Entry 4S2O (X-ray diffraction, 1.70 A resolution); this record covers chains A and B.

[Chain A (and B)]
Molecule: Beta-lactamase OXA-10
From: Pseudomonas aeruginosa
Notes: EC 3.5.2.6; chain B of this document is another copy of the same molecule, construct and numbering; everything in this record applies to it too
UniProt: P14489 (BLO10_PSEAI); residue numbers follow UniProt; this construct covers 20-265
Chain sequence (246 residues; numbered 20 to 265; the number before each row is that of its first residue):
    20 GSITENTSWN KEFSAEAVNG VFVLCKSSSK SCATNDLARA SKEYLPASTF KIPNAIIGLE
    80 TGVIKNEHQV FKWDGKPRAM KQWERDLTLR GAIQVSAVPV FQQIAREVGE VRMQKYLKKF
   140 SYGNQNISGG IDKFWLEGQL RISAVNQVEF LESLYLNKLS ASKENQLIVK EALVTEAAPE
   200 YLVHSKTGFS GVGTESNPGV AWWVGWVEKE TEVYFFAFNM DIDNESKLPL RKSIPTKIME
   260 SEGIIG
Unresolved in the structure: 20 (chain B: fully traced)
Disulfide bonds: Cys44-Cys51
Glycans and other covalent adducts: NXL104, bound form (NXL) linked to Ser67
Bound ions: Co2+ site 1: Glu190 (shared with His203(B), Glu227(B) of chain B); Co2+ site 2: His203, Glu227 (shared with Glu190(B) of chain B)
Residues lining bound ligands: NXL104, bound form (NXL; (2S,5R)-1-formyl-5-[(sulfooxy)amino]piperidine-2-carboxamide): Ala66, Lys70, Met99, Trp102, Val114, Ser115, Val117, Leu155, Lys205, Thr206, Gly207, Phe208, Arg250
Curated features (UniProtKB/Swiss-Prot):
  - active site: Ser67 (Acyl-ester intermediate)
  - binding site (a beta-lactam): Ser115, Thr206, Phe208, Arg250
  - modified residue: Lys70 (N6-carboxylysine)
  - mutagenesis: Thr26 (T26M: No effect on catalytic efficiency with respect to penicillins, cephalosporins or carbapenems. No effect on resistance to penicillins, cephalosporins or carbapenems in C600Z1 E.coli strain ...), Lys70 (K70A: Abolishes catalytic activity), Val117 (V117L: Slightly increases catalytic efficiency, about 4-fold, with respect to carbapenems; when associated with M-26 ...), Phe153 (F153S: Increases resistance to ceftazidime about 30-fold in P.aeruginosa strains PA01 and PA14; when associated with D-157), Trp154 (W154A/F/G/H: Drastically reduces catalytic efficiency, between about 50- to 30,000-fold, with respect to different beta-lactams. Decreases thermal stability, despite unaltered overall structure ...), Gly157 (G157D: Increases resistance to ceftazidime about 15-fold in P.aeruginosa strains PA01 and PA14. Increases resistance to ceftazidime about 30-fold in P.aeruginosa strains PA01 and PA14 ...)

[How chain A and chain B interact]
Pairs across the interface (50; chain A residue first):
  Glu86(A) with Asn176(B), hydrogen bond; Lys182(B), salt bridge; Leu186(B); Lys189(B), salt bridge
  His87(A) with Tyr174(B), hydrogen bond (side chain-backbone); Leu175(B)
  Arg104(A) with Glu199(B), salt bridge
  Asp105(A) with Thr230(B)
  Thr107(A) with Glu229(B)
  Arg109(A) with Ala197(B), hydrogen bond (side chain-backbone); Pro198(B); Tyr200(B); Leu201(B)
  Gln113(A) with Pro198(B)
  Val114(A) with Glu199(B)
  Tyr174(A) with His87(B), hydrogen bond (backbone-side chain)
  Asn176(A) with Glu86(B), hydrogen bond
  Lys182(A) with Glu86(B), salt bridge; Glu183(B), salt bridge; Ile187(B)
  Glu183(A) with Lys182(B), salt bridge; Leu186(B)
  Leu186(A) with Glu86(B); Glu183(B)
  Ile187(A) with Lys182(B)
  Lys189(A) with Glu86(B), salt bridge; Glu190(B)
  Glu190(A) with Lys189(B); Glu190(B); Leu201(B); His203(B), salt bridge; Glu227(B)
  Val193(A) with Ala196(B), hydrophobic
  Thr194(A) with Ala196(B)
  Glu195(A) with Ala196(B)
  Ala196(A) with Thr194(B); Glu195(B)
  Ala197(A) with Arg109(B), hydrogen bond (backbone-side chain); Gln113(B)
  Pro198(A) with Arg109(B); Gln113(B)
  Tyr200(A) with Arg109(B)
  Leu201(A) with Arg109(B); Glu190(B)
  His203(A) with Glu190(B), salt bridge
  Glu227(A) with Glu190(B)
  Glu229(A) with Arg104(B), salt bridge; Thr107(B)
  Thr230(A) with Asp105(B); Leu106(B)
Also at the interface, not in a pair above, chain A (31 interface residues in all): Val89, Leu106, Leu175
Also at the interface, not in a pair above, chain B (32 interface residues in all): Asn85, Val89, Val193

[Overview]
Chain A and chain B form an interface of 31 and 32 residues respectively; the contacts include 6 hydrogen
bonds and 10 salt bridges. Among the polar pairs are Glu86(A)-Lys182(B), Glu86(A)-Lys189(B) and
Arg104(A)-Glu199(B). NXL104, bound form is covalently linked to Ser67(A).
Both chains are Beta-lactamase OXA-10 (Pseudomonas aeruginosa). Entry 4S2O (OXA-10 in complex with Avibactam)
was determined by X-ray diffraction together with 4S2I, 4S2J, 4S2K, 4S2N and 4S2P from the same study.
